Entry 1T9B (X-ray diffraction, 2.20 A resolution); this record covers chains A and B.

# Chain A (and B)
Name: Acetolactate synthase, mitochondrial
Source organism: Saccharomyces cerevisiae
Notes: EC 2.2.1.6; fragment: Catalytic Subunit; chain B of this document is another copy of the same molecule, construct and numbering; everything in this record applies to it too
UniProtKB: P07342 (ILVB_YEAST); residues 58-687 here = UniProt positions 58-687
Amino-acid sequence (677 residues; row label = number of the first residue in the row):
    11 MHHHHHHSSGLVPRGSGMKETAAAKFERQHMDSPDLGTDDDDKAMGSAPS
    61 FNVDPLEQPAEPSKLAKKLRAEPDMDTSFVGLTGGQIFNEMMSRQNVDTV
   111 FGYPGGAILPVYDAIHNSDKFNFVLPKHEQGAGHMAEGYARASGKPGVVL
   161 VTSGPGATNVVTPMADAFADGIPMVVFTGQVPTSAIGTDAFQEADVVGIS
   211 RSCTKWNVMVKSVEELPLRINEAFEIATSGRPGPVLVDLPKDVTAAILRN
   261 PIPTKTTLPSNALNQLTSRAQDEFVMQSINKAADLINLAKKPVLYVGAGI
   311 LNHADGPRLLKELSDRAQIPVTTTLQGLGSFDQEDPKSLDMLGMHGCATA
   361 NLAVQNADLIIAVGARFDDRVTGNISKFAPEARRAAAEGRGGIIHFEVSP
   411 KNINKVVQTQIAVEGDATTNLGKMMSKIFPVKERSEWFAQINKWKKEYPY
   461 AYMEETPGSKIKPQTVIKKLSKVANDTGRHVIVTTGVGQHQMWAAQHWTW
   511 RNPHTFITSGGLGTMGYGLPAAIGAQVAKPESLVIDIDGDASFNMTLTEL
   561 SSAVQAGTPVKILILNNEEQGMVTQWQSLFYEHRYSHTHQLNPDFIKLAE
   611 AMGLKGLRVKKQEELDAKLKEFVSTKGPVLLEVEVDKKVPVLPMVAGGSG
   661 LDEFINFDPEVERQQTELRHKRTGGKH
Not modelled in the structure: 11-84, 264-283 (chain B: 11-84, 270-277)
Differences from the reference sequence: cloning artifact (11-57)
Metal / ion sites: K+: Q343, D350, Q506, W508; Mg2+: D550, N577, E579 (together with ethyl dihydrogen diphosphate)
Small-molecule neighbours:
  - 1CS (1-(2-chlorophenylsulfonyl)-3-(4-methoxy-6-methyl-L,3,5-triazin-2-yl)urea), molecule 1: G116, A117, L119, V191, P192, A195, A200, F201, K251
  - 1CS, molecule 2: M354, D379, R380, M582, V583, W586
  - FAD (flavin-adenine dinucleotide): A179, D180, R241, P242, G307, A308, G309, N312, T334, L335, Q336, M351, L352, G353, M354, H355, G356, G374, A375, R376, D378, R380, V381, F406, E407, V408, S409, N412, G425, D426, A427, V497, G498, Q501, M502, S519, G520, G521, G523, M582
  - 5-(aminomethyl)-2-methylpyrimidin-4-amine (NSP): Y113, P114, G115, E139, T162, P165, G166, N169, Q202
  - ethyl dihydrogen diphosphate (P22): V497, G498, Q499, H500, M525, G549, D550, A551, S552, N577, E579, Q580, G581, M582
  - YF3 (2-{[(4-amino-2-methylpyrimidin-5-yl)methyl]amino}propane-1-thiol): V497, G523, T524, M525, M555, Q580, M582, V583
Swiss-Prot annotation at these positions:
  - binding site (thiamine diphosphate): E139
  - binding site (FAD): R241
  - binding site (Mg(2+)): D550, N577, E579
What the authors report for this chain:
  - binding site for 1CS: V191, P192, A200, K251, M354, D379, R380, V583, W586
  - mutagenesis - G116S (less than 5-fold), A200V, W586L: decreased binding to 1CS (citing earlier work)
  - binding site for flavin-adenine dinucleotide: F201, L335, H355, V381, V497, M582

# Interface between chain A and chain B
Residue-residue contacts (121):
  Y113(A) with M525(B); A551(B); M555(B); Q580(B)
  P114(A) with Q580(B); H597(B); T598(B)
  L119(A) with V583(B), hydrophobic; Y591(B)
  P120(A) with Y591(B)
  Y122(A) with S596(B), hydrogen bond (backbone-side chain); H597(B)
  D123(A) with Y591(B); R594(B), salt bridge
  H126(A) with R594(B); Y595(B); S596(B)
  F133(A) with H597(B)
  L135(A) with H597(B); H599(B); Q600(B)
  K137(A) with N554(B); M555(B); Q600(B); L601(B), hydrogen bond (side chain-backbone)
  H138(A) with Q140(B), hydrogen bond; M555(B)
  E139(A) with M555(B)
  Q140(A) with H138(B), hydrogen bond
  G164(A) with L522(B)
  P165(A) with L522(B); G523(B); T524(B)
  T168(A) with T172(B), hydrogen bond
  N169(A) with T172(B), hydrogen bond
  T172(A) with T168(B), hydrogen bond; N169(B), hydrogen bond
  T198(A) with K415(B)
  D199(A) with R376(B), hydrogen bond (backbone-side chain); K415(B), salt bridge
  A200(A) with D379(B)
  F201(A) with D379(B), hydrogen bond (backbone-side chain); R380(B); G520(B); G521(B)
  Q202(A) with G521(B), hydrogen bond (backbone-backbone); L522(B), hydrogen bond (side chain-backbone); G523(B), hydrogen bond (side chain-backbone)
  D205(A) with S212(B)
  I209(A) with I209(B); S212(B)
  S212(A) with D205(B); I209(B)
  R376(A) with D199(B), hydrogen bond (side chain-backbone)
  D379(A) with A200(B); F201(B), hydrogen bond (side chain-backbone)
  R380(A) with F201(B)
  K415(A) with T198(B); D199(B), salt bridge
  G520(A) with F201(B)
  G521(A) with F201(B); Q202(B), hydrogen bond (backbone-backbone)
  L522(A) with G164(B); P165(B); Q202(B), hydrogen bond (backbone-side chain)
  G523(A) with P165(B); Q202(B), hydrogen bond (backbone-side chain)
  T524(A) with P165(B)
  M525(A) with Y113(B)
  A551(A) with Y113(B)
  N554(A) with K137(B); T558(B), hydrogen bond (backbone-side chain)
  M555(A) with Y113(B), hydrophobic; K137(B); H138(B); E139(B)
  L557(A) with L557(B), hydrophobic; T558(B)
  T558(A) with N554(B), hydrogen bond (side chain-backbone); L557(B)
  S561(A) with L601(B)
  V564(A) with L601(B), hydrophobic
  Q565(A) with H599(B), hydrogen bond (side chain-backbone); Q600(B); L601(B), hydrogen bond (side chain-backbone)
  Q580(A) with Y113(B), hydrogen bond; P114(B)
  V583(A) with L119(B), hydrophobic
  Y591(A) with L119(B); P120(B); D123(B)
  R594(A) with D123(B), salt bridge; H126(B)
  Y595(A) with H126(B)
  S596(A) with Y122(B), hydrogen bond (side chain-backbone); H126(B)
  H597(A) with P114(B); Y122(B); F133(B); L135(B)
  T598(A) with P114(B)
  H599(A) with Q565(B), hydrogen bond (backbone-side chain)
  Q600(A) with L135(B); K137(B); Q565(B)
  L601(A) with K137(B), hydrogen bond (backbone-side chain); S561(B); V564(B), hydrophobic; Q565(B), hydrogen bond (backbone-side chain)
  P603(A) with A611(B); M612(B), hydrophobic
  D604(A) with A611(B), hydrogen bond (backbone-backbone)
  K607(A) with A611(B)
  L608(A) with L608(B), hydrophobic; A611(B)
  A611(A) with P603(B); D604(B), hydrogen bond (backbone-backbone); K607(B); L608(B)
  M612(A) with L557(B), hydrophobic; P603(B), hydrophobic
Other interface residues (no listed pair), chain A (70 interface residues in all): I125, V171, A175, E203, G208, N412, W586, Q587, N602
Other interface residues (no listed pair), chain B (69 interface residues in all): I125, V171, A175, E203, G208, N412, W586, Q587

# Summary
70 residues of chain A and 69 residues of chain B are in contact; the contacts include 29 hydrogen bonds and 4
salt bridges. Polar contacts include D123(A)-R594(B), D199(A)-K415(B) and Y122(A)-S596(B). The paper reports a
binding site for 1CS at V191(A), P192(A) and A200(A) among others; G116S, A200V and W586L of chain A reduce
binding to 1CS.
Chain A and chain B are both Acetolactate synthase, mitochondrial (Saccharomyces cerevisiae); the structure,
Crystal structure of yeast acetohydroxyacid synthase in complex with a sulfonylurea herbicide, chlorsulfuron,
was determined by X-ray diffraction, deposited together with 1T9A, 1T9C and 1T9D.
